PDB entry 3AFA | X-ray diffraction, 2.50 A resolution | chains E and I of the 10 polymer chains in the assembly

Chain E:
Protein: Histone H3.1
Organism: Homo sapiens
UniProt: P68431 (H31_HUMAN); residues 0-135 here correspond to UniProt positions 1-136 (UniProt number = residue number + 1)
Amino-acid sequence (139 residues; numbered -3 to 135; the number before each row is that of its first residue; numbers below 1 keep their minus sign (Gly-3 is residue -3)):
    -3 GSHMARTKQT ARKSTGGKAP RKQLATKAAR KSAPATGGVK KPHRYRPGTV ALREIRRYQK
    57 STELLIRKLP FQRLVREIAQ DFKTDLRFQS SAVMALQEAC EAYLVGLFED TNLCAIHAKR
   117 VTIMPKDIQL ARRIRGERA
Disordered / not traced: -3 to 36
Construct notes: expression tag (-3 to -1)
What the authors report for this chain:
  - mutagenesis - V71M, V71M/A111V: decreased stability
  - mutagenesis - A98S: unchanged stability
  - mutagenesis - A111V: decreased binding to H2A/H2B
  - mutagenesis - V71M, A98S: unchanged binding to H2A/H2B
  - mutagenesis - A111V: decreased stability in response to hNap1

Chain I:
Molecule: 146-nt DNA strand
Sequence (146 nucleotides; row label = number of the first residue in the row):
     1 ATCAATATCC ACCTGCAGAT TCTACCAAAA GTGTATTTGG AAACTGCTCC ATCAAAAGGC
    61 ATGTTCAGCT GAATTCAGCT GAACATGCCT TTTGATGGAG CAGTTTCCAA ATACACTTTT
   121 GGTAGAATCT GCAGGTGGAT ATTGAT
Metal / ion sites: Mn2+ near DG121 (its only coordinating residue here)

How chain E and chain I interact:
Contacting residue pairs (31; chain E residue first):
  Lys37(E) with DA5(I), sugar contact
  His39(E) with DA5(I), phosphate contact; DT6(I), phosphate contact
  Arg40(E) with DG81(I), base contact; DA82(I), hydrogen bond to the base; DA83(I), hydrogen bond to the sugar
  Tyr41(E) with DT6(I), sugar contact; DA7(I), sugar contact; DA82(I), sugar contact; DA83(I), hydrogen bond to the phosphate
  Arg42(E) with DA82(I), phosphate contact
  Pro43(E) with DG81(I), phosphate contact; DA82(I), sugar contact
  Gly44(E) with DG81(I), hydrogen bond to the phosphate; DA82(I), hydrogen bond to the phosphate
  Thr45(E) with DA82(I), hydrogen bond to the phosphate
  Val46(E) with DA82(I), hydrogen bond to the phosphate; DA83(I), phosphate contact
  Ala47(E) with DA82(I), hydrogen bond to the phosphate
  Arg49(E) with DA7(I), hydrogen bond to the phosphate; DT8(I), phosphate contact
  Lys56(E) with DC9(I), salt bridge to the phosphate
  Arg63(E) with DT90(I), sugar contact; DT91(I), phosphate contact
  Lys64(E) with DT91(I), hydrogen bond to the phosphate
  Leu65(E) with DT90(I), phosphate contact; DT91(I), hydrogen bond to the phosphate
  Pro66(E) with DT90(I), sugar contact
  Arg69(E) with DT90(I), salt bridge to the phosphate
  Arg83(E) with DA99(I), hydrogen bond to the sugar; DG100(I), sugar contact

Summary:
18 residues of chain E and 12 residues of chain I are in contact, with 12 hydrogen bonds and 2 salt bridges.
Polar pairs include Arg40(E)-DA82(I), Arg40(E)-DA83(I) and Arg83(E)-DA99(I). From the paper: V71M and
V71M/A111V of chain E reduce stability; A111V of chain E reduces binding to H2A/H2B.
Here chain E is Histone H3.1 (Homo sapiens) and chain I is a 146-nt DNA strand. Entry 3AFA (The human
nucleosome structure) was determined by X-ray diffraction (same publication as 3A6N).
